Entry 1GU0 (X-ray diffraction, 2.00 A resolution); this record covers chains B and G of the 12 polymer chains in the assembly.

# Chain B (and G)
Molecule: 3-dehydroquinate dehydratase
Organism: Streptomyces coelicolor
Notes: EC 4.2.1.10; chain G of this document is another copy of the same molecule, construct and numbering; everything in this record applies to it too
UniProt: P15474 (AROQ_STRCO); residue numbers follow UniProt; this construct covers 1-156
Chain sequence (156 residues; each row starts with the number of its first residue):
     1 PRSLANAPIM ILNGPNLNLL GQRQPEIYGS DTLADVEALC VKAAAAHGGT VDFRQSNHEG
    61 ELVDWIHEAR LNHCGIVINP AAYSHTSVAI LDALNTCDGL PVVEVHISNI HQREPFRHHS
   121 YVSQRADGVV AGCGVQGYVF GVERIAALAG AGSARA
Disordered / not traced: 1, 151-156
What the authors report for this chain:
  - catalytic residues: Arg113 (proposed by the authors, not directly observed)

# Interface between chain B and chain G
Contacting residue pairs - 43 pairs, chain B then chain G:
  Asn109(B) - Ser123(G)  hydrogen bond (side chain-backbone)
  Asn109(B) - Ala126(G)  hydrogen bond (side chain-backbone)
  Asn109(B) - Asp127(G)
  Asn109(B) - Val129(G)
  His111(B) - Ser123(G)
  Gln112(B) - Ser123(G)
  Gln112(B) - Gln124(G)  hydrogen bond (side chain-backbone)
  Gln112(B) - Arg125(G)
  Gln112(B) - Ala126(G)  hydrogen bond (side chain-backbone)
  Ser123(B) - Asn109(G)  hydrogen bond (backbone-side chain)
  Ser123(B) - His111(G)
  Ser123(B) - Gln112(G)
  Gln124(B) - Gln112(G)  hydrogen bond (backbone-side chain)
  Arg125(B) - Gln112(G)
  Ala126(B) - Asn109(G)  hydrogen bond (backbone-side chain)
  Ala126(B) - Gln112(G)  hydrogen bond (backbone-side chain)
  Asp127(B) - Asn109(G)
  Asp127(B) - Gly132(G)
  Gly128(B) - Ala131(G)
  Gly128(B) - Gly132(G)
  Val129(B) - Asn109(G)
  Val129(B) - Val129(G)
  Val129(B) - Val130(G)
  Val129(B) - Ala131(G)  hydrogen bond (backbone-backbone)
  Val130(B) - Val129(G)
  Ala131(B) - Gly128(G)
  Ala131(B) - Val129(G)  hydrogen bond (backbone-backbone)
  Gly132(B) - Asp127(G)
  Gly132(B) - Gly128(G)
  Cys133(B) - Arg144(G)  hydrogen bond (backbone-side chain)
  Gly134(B) - Arg144(G)
  Gln136(B) - Glu143(G)
  Gln136(B) - Arg144(G)  hydrogen bond
  Gln136(B) - Ala147(G)
  Phe140(B) - Phe140(G)
  Phe140(B) - Glu143(G)
  Glu143(B) - Gln136(G)
  Glu143(B) - Phe140(G)
  Arg144(B) - Cys133(G)  hydrogen bond (side chain-backbone)
  Arg144(B) - Gly134(G)
  Arg144(B) - Gln136(G)  hydrogen bond
  Arg144(B) - Phe140(G)
  Ala147(B) - Gln136(G)

# In short
Chain B and chain G each contribute 20 residues to their interface, with 14 hydrogen bonds. Among the polar
pairs are Asn109(B)-Ser123(G), Asn109(B)-Ala126(G) and Gln112(B)-Gln124(G). The paper reports the catalytic
residue Arg113(B).
Both chains are 3-dehydroquinate dehydratase (Streptomyces coelicolor). Entry 1GU0 (Crystal structure of type
II dehydroquinase from streptomyces coelicolor) was determined by X-ray diffraction together with 1GTZ, 1GU1
and 1D0I from the same study.
